Entry 6P19 (electron microscopy, 3.80 A resolution); this record covers chains 1 and C of the 9 polymer chains in the assembly.

Chain 1:
Molecule: DNA (123-MER) fragment carrying phage-21 pR' promoter, pause element, and transcribed region, nontemplate strand
Sequence (123 nucleotides; numbered 1 to 123; the number before each row is that of its first residue):
     1 CGTGTTGACA TCATTGAGCA AATGAGCAAC ACTATTCGCA TAAGGTGGAG TTAGTGAGTG
    61 TTAAGTTGGA AGGGTGGGAT TTAAATTTTG GGTGAGTGGT GGAGAGGTAC CTCGTTGTGG
   121 TAG
Not modelled in the structure: 1-95, 104-107, 123

Chain C:
Protein: DNA-directed RNA polymerase subunit beta
From: Escherichia coli (strain K12)
Notes: EC 2.7.7.6
Reference sequence: P0A8V2 (RPOB_ECOLI); numbering as in UniProt (aligned over 1-1342)
Amino-acid sequence (1342 residues; row label = number of the first residue in the row):
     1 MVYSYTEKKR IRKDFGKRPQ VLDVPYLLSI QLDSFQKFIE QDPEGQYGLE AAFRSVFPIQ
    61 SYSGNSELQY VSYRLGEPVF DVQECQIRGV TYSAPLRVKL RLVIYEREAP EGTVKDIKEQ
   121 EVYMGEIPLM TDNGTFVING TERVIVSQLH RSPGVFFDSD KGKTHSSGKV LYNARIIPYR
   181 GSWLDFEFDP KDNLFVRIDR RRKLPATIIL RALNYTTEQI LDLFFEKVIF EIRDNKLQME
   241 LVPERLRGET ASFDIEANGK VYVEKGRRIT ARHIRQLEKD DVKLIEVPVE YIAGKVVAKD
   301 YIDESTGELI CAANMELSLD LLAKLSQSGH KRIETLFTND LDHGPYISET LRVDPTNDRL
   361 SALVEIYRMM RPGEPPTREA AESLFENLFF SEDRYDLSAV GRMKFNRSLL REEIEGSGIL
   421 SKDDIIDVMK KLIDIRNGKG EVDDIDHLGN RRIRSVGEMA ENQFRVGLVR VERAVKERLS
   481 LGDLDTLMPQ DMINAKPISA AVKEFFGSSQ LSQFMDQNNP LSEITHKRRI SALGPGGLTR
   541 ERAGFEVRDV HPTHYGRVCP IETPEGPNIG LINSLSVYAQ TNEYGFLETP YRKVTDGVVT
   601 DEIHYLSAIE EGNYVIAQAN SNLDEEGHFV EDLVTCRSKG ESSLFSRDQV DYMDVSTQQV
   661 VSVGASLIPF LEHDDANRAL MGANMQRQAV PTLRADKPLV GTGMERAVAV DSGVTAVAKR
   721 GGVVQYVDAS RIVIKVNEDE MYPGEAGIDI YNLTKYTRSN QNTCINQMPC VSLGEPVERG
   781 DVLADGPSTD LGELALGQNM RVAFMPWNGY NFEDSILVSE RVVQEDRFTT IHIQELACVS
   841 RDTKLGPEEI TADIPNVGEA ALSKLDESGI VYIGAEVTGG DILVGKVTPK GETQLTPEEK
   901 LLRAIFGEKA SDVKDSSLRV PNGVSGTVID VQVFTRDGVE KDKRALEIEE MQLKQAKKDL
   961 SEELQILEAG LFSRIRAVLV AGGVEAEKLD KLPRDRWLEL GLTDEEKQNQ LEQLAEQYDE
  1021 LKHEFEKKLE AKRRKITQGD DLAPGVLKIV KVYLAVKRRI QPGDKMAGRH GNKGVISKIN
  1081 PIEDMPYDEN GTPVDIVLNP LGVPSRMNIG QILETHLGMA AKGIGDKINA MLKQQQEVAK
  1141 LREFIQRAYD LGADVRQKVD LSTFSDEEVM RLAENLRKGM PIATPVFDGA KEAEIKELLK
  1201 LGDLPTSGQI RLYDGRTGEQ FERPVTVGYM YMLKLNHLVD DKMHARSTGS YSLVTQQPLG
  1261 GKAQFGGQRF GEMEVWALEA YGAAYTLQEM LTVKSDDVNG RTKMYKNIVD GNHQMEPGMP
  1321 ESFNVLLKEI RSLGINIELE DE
Not modelled in the structure: 1-2, 894-909
Swiss-Prot annotation at these positions:
  - modified residue (N6-acetyllysine): Lys-1022, Lys-1200
  - mutagenesis: Ile-561 (I561S: Resistant to antibiotics salinamide A and B), Ile-569 (I569S: Resistant to antibiotics salinamide A and B), Ala-665 (A665E: Resistant to antibiotics salinamide A and B), Asp-675 (D675A/G: Resistant to antibiotics salinamide A and B), Asn-677 (N677H/K: Resistant to antibiotics salinamide A and B), Leu-680 (L680M: Resistant to antibiotics salinamide A and B), Glu-813 (E813K: Disrupts the enzyme's active center)

Interface between chain 1 and chain C:
Contacting residue pairs - 14 pairs, chain 1 then chain C:
  DA103(1) / Arg-371(C)  salt bridge to the phosphate
  DT108(1) / Gly-181(C)  base contact
  DT108(1) / Ser-182(C)  hydrogen bond to the base
  DT108(1) / Asp-199(C)  base contact
  DT108(1) / Arg-201(C)  base contact
  DA109(1) / Gly-181(C)  base contact
  DA109(1) / Trp-183(C)  hydrogen bond to the base
  DA109(1) / Arg-200(C)  phosphate contact
  DC110(1) / Arg-151(C)  hydrogen bond to the base
  DC110(1) / Trp-183(C)  sugar contact
  DC110(1) / Arg-200(C)  phosphate contact
  DC110(1) / Gly-536(C)  hydrogen bond to the base
  DC111(1) / Glu-541(C)  base contact
  DC111(1) / Arg-542(C)  sugar contact
Interface residues without a listed pair, chain C (15 interface residues in all): Ile-177, Met-370, Arg-394, Arg-473

Summary:
Chain 1 and chain C form an interface of 5 and 15 residues respectively, with 4 hydrogen bonds and 1 salt
bridge. Polar contacts include DT108(1)/Ser-182(C), DA109(1)/Trp-183(C) and DC110(1)/Arg-151(C). From UniProt:
7 mutagenesis sites on chain C.
Here chain 1 is DNA (123-MER) fragment carrying phage-21 pR' promoter, pause element, and transcribed region,
nontemplate strand and chain C is DNA-directed RNA polymerase subunit beta (Escherichia coli (strain K12)).
Entry 6P19 (Q21 transcription antitermination complex: loaded complex) was determined by electron microscopy,
deposited together with 6P18, 6P1A, 6P1B and 6P1C.
